Entry 8G4P (X-ray diffraction, 2.25 A resolution); this record covers chains D and E of the 5 polymer chains in the assembly.

# Chain D
Molecule: 13T1 Fab light chain
Source organism: Homo sapiens
Notes: antibody fragment or engineered binder
Sequence (216 residues; row label = number of the first residue in the row):
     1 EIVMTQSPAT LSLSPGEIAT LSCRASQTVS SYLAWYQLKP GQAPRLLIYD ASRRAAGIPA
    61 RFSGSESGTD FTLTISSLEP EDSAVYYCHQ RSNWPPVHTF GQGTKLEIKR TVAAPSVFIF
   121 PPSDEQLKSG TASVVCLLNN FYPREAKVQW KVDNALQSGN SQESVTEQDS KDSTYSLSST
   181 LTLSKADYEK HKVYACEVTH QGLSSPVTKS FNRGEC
Not modelled in the structure: 1-3, 216
Disulfides: C23-C88, C136-C196

# Chain E
Molecule: Ara h 2 allergen
Source organism: Arachis hypogaea
UniProtKB: A0A445BYI5 (A0A445BYI5_ARAHY); numbering as in UniProt (aligned over 31-160)
Sequence (135 residues; numbered 26 to 160; the number before each row is that of its first residue):
    26 GSAAARRCQS QLERANLRPC EQHLMQKIQR DEDSYERDPY SPSQDPYSPS PYDRRGAGSS
    86 QHQERCCNEL NEFENNQRCM CEALQQIMEN QSDRLQGRQQ EQQFKRELRN LPQQCGLRAP
   146 QRCDLDVESG GRDRY
Not modelled in the structure: 26-29, 57-84, 152-160
Differences from the reference sequence: expression tag (26-30)
Disulfides: C33-C104, C45-C91, C92-C140, C106-C148

# Chain D / chain E interface
Residue-residue contacts (7):
  S30(D) with N41(E)
  S31(D) with R43(E), hydrogen bond (backbone-side chain)
  Y32(D) with R43(E)
  D50(D) with R43(E), salt bridge; N115(E)
  R53(D) with N115(E), hydrogen bond (side chain-backbone)
  W94(D) with R39(E)
Interface residues without a listed pair, chain E (6 interface residues in all): E114, D118

# In short
The chain D/chain E interface involves 6 residues from each chain; the contacts include 2 hydrogen bonds and 1
salt bridge. Polar pairs include D50(D)-R43(E), S31(D)-R43(E) and R53(D)-N115(E).
Chain D is 13T1 Fab light chain (Homo sapiens) and chain E is Ara h 2 allergen (Arachis hypogaea); the
structure, Crystal structure of the peanut allergen Ara h 2 bound by two neutralizing antibodies 13T1 and ...,
was determined by X-ray diffraction.
